PDB entry 3FQ1 | X-ray diffraction, 1.90 A resolution | chain A

[Chain A]
Name: Azurin
Source organism: Pseudomonas aeruginosa
UniProt: P00282 (AZUR_PSEAE); residues 1-128 here correspond to UniProt positions 21-148 (UniProt number = residue number + 20)
Amino-acid sequence (128 residues; each row starts with the number of its first residue):
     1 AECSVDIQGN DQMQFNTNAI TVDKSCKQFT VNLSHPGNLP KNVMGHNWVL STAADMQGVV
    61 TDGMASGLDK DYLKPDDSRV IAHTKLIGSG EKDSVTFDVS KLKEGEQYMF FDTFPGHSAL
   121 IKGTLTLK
Sequence notes: engineered mutation D112 (Cys132 in P00282), I121 (Met141 in P00282)
Disulfide bonds: C3-C26
Ion coordination: Cu ion site 1: A1 (together with 2-amino-2-hydroxymethyl-propane-1,3-diol); Cu ion site 2: G45, H46, D112, H117
Curated features (UniProtKB/Swiss-Prot):
  - binding site (Cu cation): H46, H117
Reported in the primary citation:
  - Cu ion coordination: G45, H83, D112
  - contacts within the chain: D112-F114, F15-I121
  - conformationally variable residues (side-chain flip): F15

[Overview]
The Cu ion site 2 is built by G45, H46, D112 and H117. Curated annotation (UniProt) lists Cu cation-binding
residues H46 and H117. From the paper: Cu ion coordination by G45, H83 and D112; conformational variability at
F15.
Chain A is Azurin (Pseudomonas aeruginosa); the structure, Azurin C112D/M121I, was determined by X-ray
diffraction, deposited together with 3FPY, 3FQ2 and 3FQY.
